Entry 6R9G (electron microscopy, 3.70 A resolution); this record covers chains A and C of the 7 polymer chains in the assembly.

# Chain A
Molecule: DNA-directed RNA polymerase subunit alpha
Organism: Escherichia coli (strain K12)
Notes: EC 2.7.7.6
Reference sequence: P0A7Z4 (RPOA_ECOLI); residues 1-329 here = UniProt positions 1-329
Amino-acid sequence (329 residues; numbered 1 to 329; the number before each row is that of its first residue):
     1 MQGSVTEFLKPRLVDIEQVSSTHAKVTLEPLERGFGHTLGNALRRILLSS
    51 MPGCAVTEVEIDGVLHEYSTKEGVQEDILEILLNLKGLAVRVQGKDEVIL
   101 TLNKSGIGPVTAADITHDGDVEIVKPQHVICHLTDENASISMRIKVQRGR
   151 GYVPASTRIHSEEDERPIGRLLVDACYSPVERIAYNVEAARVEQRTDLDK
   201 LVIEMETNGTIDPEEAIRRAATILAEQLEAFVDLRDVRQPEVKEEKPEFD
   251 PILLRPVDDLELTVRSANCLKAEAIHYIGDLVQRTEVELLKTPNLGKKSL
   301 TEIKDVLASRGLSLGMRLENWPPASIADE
Disordered / not traced: 1-5, 236-329
UniProt features mapped onto this chain:
  - region: Glu162 to Glu165 (Required for interaction with Crp at class II promoters)
  - modified residue: Arg265 (ADP-ribosylarginine), Lys297 (N6-acetyllysine), Lys298 (N6-acetyllysine)
  - mutagenesis: Arg45 (R45C: In rpoA112; temperature-sensitive, blocks RNA polymerase assembly), Glu162 to Glu165 (5-fold decrease in CRP-class II promoter-dependent transcription), Glu165 (E165K: 5-fold decrease in CRP-class II promoter-dependent transcription), Arg191 (R191C: In rpoA101; temperature-sensitive)

# Chain C
Molecule: DNA-directed RNA polymerase subunit beta
Organism: Escherichia coli (strain K12)
Notes: EC 2.7.7.6
Reference sequence: P0A8V2 (RPOB_ECOLI); residue numbers follow UniProt; this construct covers 1-1342
Amino-acid sequence (1342 residues; numbered 1 to 1342; the number before each row is that of its first residue):
     1 MVYSYTEKKRIRKDFGKRPQVLDVPYLLSIQLDSFQKFIEQDPEGQYGLE
    51 AAFRSVFPIQSYSGNSELQYVSYRLGEPVFDVQECQIRGVTYSAPLRVKL
   101 RLVIYEREAPEGTVKDIKEQEVYMGEIPLMTDNGTFVINGTERVIVSQLH
   151 RSPGVFFDSDKGKTHSSGKVLYNARIIPYRGSWLDFEFDPKDNLFVRIDR
   201 RRKLPATIILRALNYTTEQILDLFFEKVIFEIRDNKLQMELVPERLRGET
   251 ASFDIEANGKVYVEKGRRITARHIRQLEKDDVKLIEVPVEYIAGKVVAKD
   301 YIDESTGELICAANMELSLDLLAKLSQSGHKRIETLFTNDLDHGPYISET
   351 LRVDPTNDRLSALVEIYRMMRPGEPPTREAAESLFENLFFSEDRYDLSAV
   401 GRMKFNRSLLREEIEGSGILSKDDIIDVMKKLIDIRNGKGEVDDIDHLGN
   451 RRIRSVGEMAENQFRVGLVRVERAVKERLSLGDLDTLMPQDMINAKPISA
   501 AVKEFFGSSQLSQFMDQNNPLSEITHKRRISALGPGGLTRERAGFEVRDV
   551 HPTHYGRVCPIETPEGPNIGLINSLSVYAQTNEYGFLETPYRKVTDGVVT
   601 DEIHYLSAIEEGNYVIAQANSNLDEEGHFVEDLVTCRSKGESSLFSRDQV
   651 DYMDVSTQQVVSVGASLIPFLEHDDANRALMGANMQRQAVPTLRADKPLV
   701 GTGMERAVAVDSGVTAVAKRGGVVQYVDASRIVIKVNEDEMYPGEAGIDI
   751 YNLTKYTRSNQNTCINQMPCVSLGEPVERGDVLADGPSTDLGELALGQNM
   801 RVAFMPWNGYNFEDSILVSERVVQEDRFTTIHIQELACVSRDTKLGPEEI
   851 TADIPNVGEAALSKLDESGIVYIGAEVTGGDILVGKVTPKGETQLTPEEK
   901 LLRAIFGEKASDVKDSSLRVPNGVSGTVIDVQVFTRDGVEKDKRALEIEE
   951 MQLKQAKKDLSEELQILEAGLFSRIRAVLVAGGVEAEKLDKLPRDRWLEL
  1001 GLTDEEKQNQLEQLAEQYDELKHEFEKKLEAKRRKITQGDDLAPGVLKIV
  1051 KVYLAVKRRIQPGDKMAGRHGNKGVISKINPIEDMPYDENGTPVDIVLNP
  1101 LGVPSRMNIGQILETHLGMAAKGIGDKINAMLKQQQEVAKLREFIQRAYD
  1151 LGADVRQKVDLSTFSDEEVMRLAENLRKGMPIATPVFDGAKEAEIKELLK
  1201 LGDLPTSGQIRLYDGRTGEQFERPVTVGYMYMLKLNHLVDDKMHARSTGS
  1251 YSLVTQQPLGGKAQFGGQRFGEMEVWALEAYGAAYTLQEMLTVKSDDVNG
  1301 RTKMYKNIVDGNHQMEPGMPESFNVLLKEIRSLGINIELEDE
Disordered / not traced: 1342
UniProt features mapped onto this chain:
  - modified residue (N6-acetyllysine): Lys1022, Lys1200
  - mutagenesis: Ile561 (I561S: Resistant to antibiotics salinamide A and B), Ile569 (I569S: Resistant to antibiotics salinamide A and B), Ala665 (A665E: Resistant to antibiotics salinamide A and B), Asp675 (D675A/G: Resistant to antibiotics salinamide A and B), Asn677 (N677H/K: Resistant to antibiotics salinamide A and B), Leu680 (L680M: Resistant to antibiotics salinamide A and B), Glu813 (E813K: Disrupts the enzyme's active center)

# Interface between chain A and chain C
Residue-residue contacts (60; chain A residue first):
  Asn41(A) - Gly1215(C)
  Asn41(A) - Thr1217(C)
  Asn41(A) - Gly1218(C)
  Arg44(A) - Glu1083(C)  hydrogen bond (side chain-backbone)
  Arg44(A) - Tyr1087(C)
  Arg45(A) - Glu1083(C)  hydrogen bond (side chain-backbone)
  Arg45(A) - Asp1084(C)
  Arg45(A) - Gly1215(C)  hydrogen bond (side chain-backbone)
  Arg45(A) - Arg1216(C)
  Leu48(A) - Glu1083(C)
  Leu65(A) - Ile873(C)
  His66(A) - Ile873(C)
  His66(A) - Gly874(C)
  His66(A) - Val928(C)
  His66(A) - Ile929(C)
  Glu67(A) - Lys1057(C)  salt bridge
  Tyr68(A) - Tyr756(C)
  Tyr68(A) - Ile831(C)
  Tyr68(A) - Ile929(C)  hydrophobic
  Tyr68(A) - Lys1057(C)
  Thr70(A) - Ala729(C)
  Thr70(A) - Lys755(C)
  Glu72(A) - Lys958(C)  salt bridge
  Gly73(A) - Tyr726(C)
  Gly73(A) - Asp728(C)
  Val74(A) - Asp728(C)
  Val74(A) - Ala729(C)  hydrogen bond (backbone-backbone)
  Gln75(A) - Pro769(C)  hydrogen bond (side chain-backbone)
  Glu76(A) - Met768(C)
  Asp77(A) - Lys755(C)  salt bridge
  Asp77(A) - Tyr756(C)
  Asp77(A) - Asn766(C)  hydrogen bond
  Leu79(A) - Leu693(C)  hydrophobic
  Leu79(A) - Tyr756(C)
  Glu80(A) - Met768(C)
  Leu83(A) - Arg694(C)
  Lys86(A) - Gln824(C)  hydrogen bond (side chain-backbone)
  Lys86(A) - Asp826(C)  salt bridge
  Thr134(A) - Tyr726(C)
  Thr134(A) - Val727(C)  hydrogen bond (side chain-backbone)
  Thr134(A) - Ser772(C)
  Thr134(A) - Leu773(C)
  Asp135(A) - Tyr726(C)  hydrogen bond
  Tyr152(A) - Val823(C)  hydrogen bond (side chain-backbone)
  Tyr152(A) - Gln824(C)
  Tyr152(A) - Asp826(C)  hydrogen bond
  Ser156(A) - Arg1059(C)  hydrogen bond
  Arg166(A) - Glu876(C)  salt bridge
  Ile168(A) - Gly874(C)
  Asp174(A) - Asp826(C)
  Cys176(A) - Gln824(C)
  Glu181(A) - Arg821(C)  salt bridge
  Arg182(A) - Asn1090(C)
  Arg182(A) - Gly1091(C)
  Arg182(A) - Thr1092(C)
  Arg182(A) - Asp1126(C)  salt bridge
  Ile183(A) - Gly1091(C)
  Ala184(A) - Asn1090(C)
  Ala184(A) - Gly1091(C)
  Tyr185(A) - Tyr1087(C)  hydrogen bond
Interface residues without a listed pair, chain A (34 interface residues in all): Ser178, Val180
Interface residues without a listed pair, chain C (43 interface residues in all): Ser730, Ala875, Thr927, Ala1055, Glu1089, Pro1093

# Summary
34 residues of chain A and 43 residues of chain C are in contact; the contacts include 13 hydrogen bonds and 7
salt bridges. Among the polar pairs are Glu67(A)-Lys1057(C), Glu72(A)-Lys958(C) and Asp77(A)-Lys755(C).
Here chain A is DNA-directed RNA polymerase subunit alpha and chain C is DNA-directed RNA polymerase subunit
beta, both from Escherichia coli (strain K12). Entry 6R9G (Structural basis of transcription inhibition by the
DNA mimic Ocr protein of bacteriophage T7) was determined by electron microscopy (same publication as 6R9B).
